PDB entry 8H0W | electron microscopy, 4.60 A resolution (low resolution: residue-level contacts below are approximate; hydrogen-bond / salt-bridge calls are withheld) | chains T and h of the 24 polymer chains in the assembly

Chain T:
Molecule: 261-nt DNA strand
Sequence (261 nucleotides; numbered -97 to 163; the number before each row is that of its first residue; numbers below 1 keep their minus sign (DA-97 is residue -97)):
   -97 ATCTATGAAT TTCGCGACAC AAGGCCTGGA TGTATATATC TGACACGTGC CTGGAGACTA
   -37 GGGAGTAATC CCCTTGGCGG TTAAAACGCG GGGGACAGCG CGTACGTGCG TTTAAGCGGT
    23 GCTAGAGCTG TCTACGACCA ATTGAGCGGC CTCGGCACCG GATTCCCAAA CACACCAAAC
    83 ACAAGTGGAC CGTAAGCTCC TATTGCTTTA AAGGCAGAGG ACAAACACGT CCGGAATGAG
   143 AGCTAATTTG GTATTTAAGA A
Not modelled in the structure: -97 to -92, 114-163

Chain h:
Name: Histone H2B type 1-J
From: Homo sapiens
UniProtKB: P06899 (H2B1J_HUMAN); residues -3 to 122 here correspond to UniProt positions 1-126 (UniProt number = residue number + 4)
Sequence (129 residues; numbered -6 to 122; the number before each row is that of its first residue; numbers below 1 keep their minus sign (Gly-6 is residue -6)):
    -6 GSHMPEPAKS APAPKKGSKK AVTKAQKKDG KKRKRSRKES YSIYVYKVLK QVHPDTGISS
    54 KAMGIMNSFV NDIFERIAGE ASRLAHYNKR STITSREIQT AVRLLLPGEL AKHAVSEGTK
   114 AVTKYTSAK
Not modelled in the structure: -6 to 28, 122
Construct notes: expression tag (-6 to -4)
Curated features (UniProtKB/Swiss-Prot):
  - modified residue: Pro-2 (N-acetylproline), Glu-1 (ADP-ribosyl glutamic acid), Lys2 (N6-(2-hydroxyisobutyryl)lysine), Ser3 (ADP-ribosylserine), Lys8 (N6-(beta-hydroxybutyryl)lysine), Lys9 (N6-(2-hydroxyisobutyryl)lysine), Ser11 (Phosphoserine), Lys12 (N6-acetyllysine), Lys13 (N6-(beta-hydroxybutyryl)lysine), Lys17 (N6-(2-hydroxyisobutyryl)lysine), Lys20 (N6-(2-hydroxyisobutyryl)lysine), Lys21 (N6-(2-hydroxyisobutyryl)lysine), Lys31 (N6-(2-hydroxyisobutyryl)lysine), Glu32 (PolyADP-ribosyl glutamic acid), Ser33 (Phosphoserine), Lys40 (N6-(2-hydroxyisobutyryl)lysine), Lys43 (N6-(2-hydroxyisobutyryl)lysine), Lys54 (N6,N6-dimethyllysine), Arg76 (Dimethylated arginine), Lys82 (N6,N6,N6-trimethyllysine) and 6 more in UniProt
  - glycosylation: Ser109 (O-linked (GlcNAc) serine)
  - cross-link (Glycyl lysine isopeptide (Lys-Gly)): Lys2 (interchain with G-Cter in SUMO2), Lys17 (interchain with G-Cter in SUMO2), Lys31 (interchain with G-Cter in ubiquitin), Lys117 (interchain with G-Cter in ubiquitin)

How chain T and chain h interact:
Pairs across the interface (13; chain T residue first):
  DC-54(T) with Ile51(h); Ser52(h); Ser53(h)
  DA-53(T) with Tyr39(h); Gly50(h); Ile51(h)
  DC-52(T) with Tyr39(h)
  DG-35(T) with Ser84(h)
  DA-34(T) with Arg83(h); Ser84(h); Thr85(h)
  DG-33(T) with Arg83(h)
  DC30(T) with Ser29(h)

Summary:
7 residues of chain T face 9 of chain h across their interface.
Chain T is a 261-nt DNA strand and chain h is Histone H2B type 1-J (Homo sapiens); the structure, RNA
polymerase II transcribing a chromatosome (type II), was determined by electron microscopy, deposited together
with 8H0V.
